3ECH - chains A and C of the 3 polymer chains in the assembly; structure by X-ray diffraction, 1.80 A resolution.

== Chain A ==
Name: Multidrug resistance operon repressor
Source organism: Pseudomonas aeruginosa
UniProt: P52003 (MEXR_PSEAE); residue numbers follow UniProt; this construct covers 1-142
Sequence (142 residues; row label = number of the first residue in the row):
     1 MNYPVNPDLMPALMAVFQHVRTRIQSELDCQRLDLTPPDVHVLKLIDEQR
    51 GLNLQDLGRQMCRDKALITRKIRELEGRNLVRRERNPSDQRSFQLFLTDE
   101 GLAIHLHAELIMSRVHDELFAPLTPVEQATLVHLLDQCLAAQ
Not modelled in the structure: 63-65, 84-93
Differences from the reference sequence: engineered mutation L106 (Gln in P52003), L110 (Ala in P52003)
What the authors report for this chain:
  - conformationally variable residues (domain motion, helix shift): D8, T22, L67, R73, S88, A121

== Chain C ==
Name: 25-mer fragment of protein ArmR
Source organism: Pseudomonas aeruginosa
UniProt: Q9HXS2 (Q9HXS2_PSEAE); residues 29-53 here = UniProt positions 29-53
Sequence (25 residues; each row starts with the number of its first residue):
    29 RRDYTEQLRRAARRNAWDLYGEHFY
Not modelled in the structure: 29

== Chain A / chain C interface ==
Residue-residue contacts (32; chain A residue first):
  L13(A) - Y53(C)
  M14(A) - Y53(C)  hydrophobic
  F17(A) - L47(C)
  F17(A) - Y48(C)  hydrophobic
  F17(A) - H51(C)
  F17(A) - Y53(C)  hydrophobic
  Q18(A) - Y53(C)  hydrogen bond (side chain-backbone)
  V20(A) - Y48(C)
  R21(A) - Y48(C)
  R21(A) - Y53(C)  hydrogen bond (side chain-backbone)
  I24(A) - W45(C)  hydrophobic
  I24(A) - Y48(C)  hydrophobic
  P37(A) - W45(C)
  P37(A) - G49(C)
  V40(A) - W45(C)
  H41(A) - W45(C)
  H41(A) - D46(C)  salt bridge
  K44(A) - R42(C)  hydrogen bond (side chain-backbone)
  K44(A) - W45(C)
  L45(A) - R42(C)
  E48(A) - R42(C)  salt bridge
  Q49(A) - R42(C)
  A108(A) - W45(C)
  E109(A) - W45(C)  hydrogen bond
  M112(A) - A44(C)  hydrophobic
  M112(A) - W45(C)  hydrophobic
  S113(A) - R41(C)
  H116(A) - Y48(C)  hydrogen bond
  D136(A) - T33(C)  hydrogen bond
  L139(A) - Y32(C)
  L139(A) - L36(C)  hydrophobic
  A140(A) - T33(C)
Also at the interface, not in a pair above, chain A (27 interface residues in all): L28, P38, Q60, V132, Q142
Also at the interface, not in a pair above, chain C (14 interface residues in all): R37
From the paper, about this interface:
  - residue pairs: R21(A)-Y53(C), I24(A)-W45(C) (hydrophobic contact), L28(A)-W45(C) (hydrophobic contact), P37(A)-W45(C) (hydrophobic contact), V40(A)-W45(C) (hydrophobic contact), K44(A)-R42(C) (hydrogen bond), M112(A)-W45(C) (hydrophobic contact), H116(A)-Y48(C) (hydrogen bond), D136(A)-T33(C) (hydrogen bond), L139(A)-L36(C)
  - interface residues, chain A: M14(A), F17(A), V20(A)
  - interface residues, chain C: W45(C), Y48(C)

== In short ==
Chain A and chain C form an interface of 27 and 14 residues respectively, with 6 hydrogen bonds and 2 salt
bridges. Polar contacts include H41(A)-D46(C), E48(A)-R42(C) and Q18(A)-Y53(C). The authors report contacts
between R21(A) and Y53(C) and L139(A) and L36(C); hydrophobic contacts between I24(A) and W45(C), L28(A) and
W45(C) and P37(A) and W45(C) among others; hydrogen bonds between K44(A) and R42(C), H116(A) and Y48(C) and
D136(A) and T33(C). From the paper: interface residues M14(A), F17(A) and W45(C) among others; conformational
variability at D8(A), T22(A) and L67(A) among others.
Here chain A is Multidrug resistance operon repressor and chain C is a 25-mer fragment of protein ArmR, both
from Pseudomonas aeruginosa. Entry 3ECH (The MarR-family repressor MexR in complex with its antirepressor
ArmR) was determined by X-ray diffraction.
